Entry 5E24 (X-ray diffraction, 2.14 A resolution); this record covers chains A and F of the 3 polymer chains in the assembly.

== Chain A ==
Molecule: Maltose-binding periplasmic protein
Organism: Escherichia coli O157:H7
UniProt: P0AEY0 (MALE_ECO57); residues 1-370 here correspond to UniProt positions 27-396 (UniProt number = residue number + 26)
Sequence (370 residues; row label = number of the first residue in the row):
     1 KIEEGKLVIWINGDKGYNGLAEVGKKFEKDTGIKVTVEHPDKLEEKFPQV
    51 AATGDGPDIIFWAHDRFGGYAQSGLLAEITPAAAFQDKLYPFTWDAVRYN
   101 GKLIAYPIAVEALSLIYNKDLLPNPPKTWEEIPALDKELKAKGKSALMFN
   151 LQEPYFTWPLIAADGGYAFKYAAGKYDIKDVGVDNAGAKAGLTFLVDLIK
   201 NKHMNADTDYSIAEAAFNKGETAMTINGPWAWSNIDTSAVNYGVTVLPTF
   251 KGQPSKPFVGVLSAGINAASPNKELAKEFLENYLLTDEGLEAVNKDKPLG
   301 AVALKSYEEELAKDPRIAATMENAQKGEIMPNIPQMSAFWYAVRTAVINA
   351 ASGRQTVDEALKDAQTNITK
Construct notes: engineered mutation Ala82 (Asp108 in P0AEY0), Ala83 (Lys109 in P0AEY0), Ala172 (Glu198 in P0AEY0), Ala173 (Asn199 in P0AEY0), Ala239 (Lys265 in P0AEY0), Asn367 (Arg393 in P0AEY0)

== Chain F ==
Molecule: Suppressor of hairless protein
Organism: Drosophila melanogaster
UniProt: P28159 (SUH_DROME); residue numbers follow UniProt; this construct covers 99-522
Sequence (424 residues; numbered 99 to 522; the number before each row is that of its first residue):
    99 HIEEKKLTRDAMEKYMRERNDMVIVILHAKVAQKSYGNEKRFFCPPPCIY
   149 LFGSGWTRRYEEMLQQGEGEQGAQLCAFIGIGSSDQDMQQLDLNGKQYCA
   199 AKTLFISDSDKRKHFMLSVKMFYGNGHDIGVFNSKRIKVISKPSKKKQSL
   249 KNADLCIASGTNVALFNRLRSQTVSTRYLHVEGGHFHASSTQWGAFTIHL
   299 LDDNESESEEFQVRDGYIHYGATVKLVCSVTGMALPRLIIRKVDKQMALL
   349 EADDPVSQLHKCAFYMKDTDRMYLCLSQEKIIQFQATPCPKEPNKEMIND
   399 GACWTIISTDKAEYQFYEGMGPVASPVTPVPIVNSLNLNGGGDVAMLELS
   449 GDNFTPHLQVWFGDVEAETMYRCTETLLCVVPEISQFRGEWLWVRQPTQV
   499 PISLVRNDGIIYATGLTFTYTPEP
Not modelled in the structure: 99-100
Construct notes: engineered mutation Thr155 (Arg in P28159), Gly281 (Asn in P28159)
Curated features (UniProtKB/Swiss-Prot):
  - region (DNA-binding): Gln131 to Phe141, Ser239 to Lys244, Arg266 to Thr271
  - mutagenesis: Tyr315 (Y315F: No effect)
Reported in the primary citation:
  - mutagenesis - F460A, I500A: decreased expression
  - mutagenesis - L445A/L514A, L445A/F516A: unchanged binding to NICD

== Interface between chain A and chain F ==
Pairs across the interface - 34 pairs, chain A then chain F:
  Glu45(A) - Gln484(F)
  Lys46(A) - Arg107(F)
  Pro48(A) - Glu481(F)
  Gln49(A) - Arg107(F)  hydrogen bond
  Gln49(A) - Val463(F)
  Gln49(A) - Glu481(F)
  Gln49(A) - Gln484(F)  hydrogen bond
  Val50(A) - Arg107(F)
  Thr53(A) - Glu464(F)
  Thr53(A) - Glu466(F)
  Lys179(A) - Glu521(F)  salt bridge
  Gln335(A) - Arg486(F)
  Ala338(A) - Arg486(F)
  Tyr341(A) - Ser483(F)
  Tyr341(A) - Gln484(F)
  Tyr341(A) - Arg486(F)
  Tyr341(A) - Gly487(F)
  Thr345(A) - Gly487(F)
  Thr345(A) - Trp489(F)
  Thr345(A) - Leu490(F)
  Ile348(A) - Trp491(F)  hydrophobic
  Asn349(A) - Leu490(F)  hydrogen bond (side chain-backbone)
  Asn349(A) - Trp491(F)
  Arg354(A) - Leu490(F)  hydrogen bond (side chain-backbone)
  Arg354(A) - Trp491(F)  hydrogen bond (side chain-backbone)
  Arg354(A) - Val492(F)
  Arg354(A) - Arg493(F)
  Asp363(A) - Leu490(F)
  Asn367(A) - Arg486(F)  hydrogen bond (backbone-side chain)
  Asn367(A) - Trp489(F)
  Asn367(A) - Leu490(F)
  Asn367(A) - Pro520(F)
  Lys370(A) - Arg486(F)  hydrogen bond (backbone-side chain)
  Lys370(A) - Glu521(F)
Interface residues without a listed pair, chain A (21 interface residues in all): Ala52, Ser73, Ile368, Thr369
Interface residues without a listed pair, chain F (17 interface residues in all): Ala465

== Overview ==
Chain A and chain F form an interface of 21 and 17 residues respectively; the contacts include 7 hydrogen
bonds and 1 salt bridge. Among the polar pairs are Lys179(A)-Glu521(F), Gln49(A)-Arg107(F) and
Gln49(A)-Gln484(F). The paper reports that F460A and I500A of chain F reduce expression; L445A/L514A and
L445A/F516A of chain F leave binding to NICD unchanged.
Chain A is Maltose-binding periplasmic protein (Escherichia coli O157:H7) and chain F is Suppressor of
hairless protein (Drosophila melanogaster); the structure, Structure of the Su(H)-Hairless-DNA Repressor
Complex, was determined by X-ray diffraction.
